PDB entry 6R91 | electron microscopy, 4.10 A resolution (low resolution: residue-level contacts below are approximate; hydrogen-bond / salt-bridge calls are withheld) | chains C and J of the 12 polymer chains in the assembly

[Chain C]
Name: Histone H2A type 1-B/E
Source organism: Homo sapiens
UniProtKB: P04908 (H2A1B_HUMAN); residues 1-130 here = UniProt positions 1-130
Chain sequence (133 residues; each row starts with the number of its first residue; numbers below 1 keep their minus sign (Gly-2 is residue -2)):
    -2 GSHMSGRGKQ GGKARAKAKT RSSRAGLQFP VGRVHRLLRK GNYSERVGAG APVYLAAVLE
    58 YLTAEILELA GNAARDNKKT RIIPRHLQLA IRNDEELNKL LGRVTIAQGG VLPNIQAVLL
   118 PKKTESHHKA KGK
Not modelled in the structure: -2 to 10, 121-130
Differences from the reference sequence: expression tag (-2 to 0)
UniProt features mapped onto this chain:
  - modified residue: Ser2 (N-acetylserine), Arg4 (Citrulline), Lys6 (N6-(2-hydroxyisobutyryl)lysine), Lys10 (N6-(2-hydroxyisobutyryl)lysine), Lys14 (N6-(beta-hydroxybutyryl)lysine), Lys37 (N6-(2-hydroxyisobutyryl)lysine), Lys75 (N6-(2-hydroxyisobutyryl)lysine), Lys76 (N6-(2-hydroxyisobutyryl)lysine), Lys96 (N6-(2-hydroxyisobutyryl)lysine), Gln105 (N5-methylglutamine), Lys119 (N6-(2-hydroxyisobutyryl)lysine), Lys120 (N6-crotonyllysine), Thr121 (Phosphothreonine), Lys126 (N6-crotonyllysine)
  - cross-link (Glycyl lysine isopeptide (Lys-Gly)): Lys14 (interchain with G-Cter in ubiquitin), Lys16 (interchain with G-Cter in ubiquitin), Lys120 (interchain with G-Cter in ubiquitin)
  - mutagenesis: Ser2 (S2A: Blocks the inhibition of transcription by RPS6KA5/MSK1)

[Chain J]
Molecule: Human alpha-satellite DNA (145-MER) with abasic sites at positions 97-98
Sequence (145 nucleotides; numbered 1 to 145; the number before each row is that of its first residue):
     1 ATCAATATCC ACCTGCAGAT TCTACCAAAA GTGTATTTGG AAACTGCTCC ATCAAAAGGC
    61 ATGTTCAGCT GAACCAGCTG AACATGCCTT TTGATGXXGC AGTTTCCAAA TACACTTTTG
   121 GTAGAATCTG CAGGTGGATA TTGAT
Modified residues: 3DR (1',2'-dideoxyribofuranose-5'-phosphate) at position 97; 3DR (1',2'-dideoxyribofuranose-5'-phosphate) at position 98

[Interface between chain C and chain J]
Pairs across the interface (20; chain C residue first):
  Arg12(C) - DT119(J)
  Arg12(C) - DG120(J)
  Lys14(C) - DT122(J)
  Pro27(C) - DG124(J)
  Arg30(C) - DG124(J)
  Arg30(C) - DA125(J)
  His32(C) - DC115(J)
  Arg36(C) - DC115(J)
  Arg36(C) - DT116(J)
  Arg43(C) - DA114(J)
  Arg43(C) - DC115(J)
  Val44(C) - DA114(J)
  Val44(C) - DC115(J)
  Gly45(C) - DA114(J)
  Ala46(C) - DA114(J)
  Lys76(C) - DG134(J)
  Thr77(C) - DG133(J)
  Thr77(C) - DG134(J)
  Arg78(C) - DG133(J)
  Arg78(C) - DG134(J)
Interface residues without a listed pair, chain C (15 interface residues in all): Ala15, Glu42

[Overview]
15 residues of chain C and 10 residues of chain J are in contact. From UniProt: one mutagenesis site on chain
C.
Chain C is Histone H2A type 1-B/E (Homo sapiens) and chain J is Human alpha-satellite DNA (145-MER) with
abasic sites at positions 97-98; the structure, Cryo-EM structure of NCP_THF2(-3)-UV-DDB, was determined by
electron microscopy, deposited together with 6R8Y, 6R8Z, 6R90, 6R92, 6R93 and 6R94.
